1QBB - chain A; structure by X-ray diffraction, 2.00 A resolution.

Chain A:
Name: Chitobiase
From: Serratia marcescens
Notes: EC 3.2.1.52
UniProt: Q54468 (CHB_SERMA); residue numbers follow UniProt; this construct covers 28-885
Chain sequence (858 residues; each row starts with the number of its first residue):
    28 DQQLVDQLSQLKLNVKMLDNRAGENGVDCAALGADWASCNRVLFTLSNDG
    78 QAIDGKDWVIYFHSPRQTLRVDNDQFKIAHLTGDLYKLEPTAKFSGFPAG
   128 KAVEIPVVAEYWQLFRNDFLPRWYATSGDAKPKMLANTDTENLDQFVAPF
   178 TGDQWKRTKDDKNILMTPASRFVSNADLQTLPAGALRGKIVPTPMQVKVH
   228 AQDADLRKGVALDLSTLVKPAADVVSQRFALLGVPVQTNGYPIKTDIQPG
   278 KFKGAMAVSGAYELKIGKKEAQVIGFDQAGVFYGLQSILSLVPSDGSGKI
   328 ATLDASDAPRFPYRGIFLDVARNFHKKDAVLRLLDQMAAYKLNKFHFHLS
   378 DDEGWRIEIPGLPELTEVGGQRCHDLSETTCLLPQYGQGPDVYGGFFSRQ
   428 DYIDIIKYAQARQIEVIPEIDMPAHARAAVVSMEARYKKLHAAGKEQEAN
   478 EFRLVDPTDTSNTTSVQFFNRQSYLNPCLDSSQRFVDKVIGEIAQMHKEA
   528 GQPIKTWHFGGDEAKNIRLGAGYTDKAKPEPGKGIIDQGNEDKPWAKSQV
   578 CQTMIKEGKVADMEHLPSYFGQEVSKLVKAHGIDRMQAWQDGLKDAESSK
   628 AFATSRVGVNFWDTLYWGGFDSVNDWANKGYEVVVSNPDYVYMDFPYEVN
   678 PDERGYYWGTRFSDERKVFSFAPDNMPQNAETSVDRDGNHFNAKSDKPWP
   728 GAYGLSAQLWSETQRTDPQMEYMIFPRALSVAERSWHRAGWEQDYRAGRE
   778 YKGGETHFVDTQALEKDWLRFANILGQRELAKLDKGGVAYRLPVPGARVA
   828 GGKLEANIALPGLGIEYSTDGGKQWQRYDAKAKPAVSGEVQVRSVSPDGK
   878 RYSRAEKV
Differences from the reference sequence: conflict G566 (Ser in Q54468), G828 (Ala in Q54468)
Cystine bridges: C56-C66, C400-C408, C505-C578
Curated features (UniProtKB/Swiss-Prot):
  - active site: E540 (Proton donor)

In short:
From UniProt: active-site residue E540.
Chain A is Chitobiase (Serratia marcescens); the structure, Bacterial chitobiase complexed with chitobiose
(dinag), was determined by X-ray diffraction together with 1QBA from the same study.
